7PAO - chains m and 3 of the 56 polymer chains in the assembly; structure by electron microscopy, 7.00 A resolution (low resolution: residue-level contacts below are approximate; hydrogen-bond / salt-bridge calls are withheld).

[Chain m]
Molecule: 50S ribosomal protein L17
From: Mycoplasma pneumoniae M129
UniProt: Q59547 (RL17_MYCPN); numbering as in UniProt (aligned over 1-124)
Amino-acid sequence (124 residues; row label = number of the first residue in the row):
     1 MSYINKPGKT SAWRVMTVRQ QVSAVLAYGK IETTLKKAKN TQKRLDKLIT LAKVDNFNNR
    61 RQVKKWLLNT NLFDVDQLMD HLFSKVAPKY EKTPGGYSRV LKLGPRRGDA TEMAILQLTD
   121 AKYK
Disordered / not traced: 1, 121-124

[Chain 3]
Molecule: 23S ribosomal RNA
From: Mycoplasma pneumoniae M129
Sequence (2907 nucleotides; numbered 1 to 2907; the number before each row is that of its first residue):
     1 UACAAUAAGU UACUAAGGGC UUAUGGUGGA UGCCUUGGCA CUAAUAGGCG AUGAAGGACG
    61 UGUUAACCUG CGAUAAGCUU CGGGUAGGUG GUAAGAACCU CAGAUCCGGA GAUUUCCGAA
   121 UGGAGCAAUC CGGUAGUUGG AAACAGCUAU CAUUAAUUGA UGAAUAAAUA GUCAAUUAAA
   181 GCAAUACGUG GUGAAGUGAA ACAUCUCAGU AGCCACAGGA AAAGAAAACG AAUGUGAUUC
   241 CGUGUGUAGU GGCGAGCGAA AGCGGAACAG GCCAAACUUA UCAUUAGAUA GGGGUUGUAG
   301 GGCUUGCAAU GUGGACUUGA AAACGAUAGA AGAAGCUGUU GGAAAGCAGC GCGCAAAAGG
   361 GUGAUAGCCC CGUAUUUGAA AUUGUUUUCA UACCUAGCGA GAUCCCUGAG UAGCUCGGAA
   421 AACGUUAUUU UGAGUGAAUC UGCCCAGACC AUUGGGUAAG CCUAAAUACU AAUUAGUGAC
   481 CGAUAGCGAA ACAGUACCGU GAGGGAAAGG UGAAAAGAAC CCAGAGAUGG GAGUGAAAUA
   541 GAUUCUGAAA CCAUAUGCCU ACAACGUGUC AGAGCACAUU AAUGUGUGAU GGCGUGCGUU
   601 UUGAAGUAUG AGCCGGCGAG UUAUGAUAGC AAGCGUUAGU UAACCAGGAG AUGGGGAGCU
   661 GUAGCGAAAG CGAGUUUUAA AAGAGCGUUU GUUUGUUAUU AUAGACCCGA AACGGGUUGA
   721 GCUAGUCAUG AGCAGGUUGA AGGUUGAGUA ACAUCAACUG GAGGACCGAA CCGACUCUCG
   781 UUGAAACGAU AGCGGAUGAC UUGUGAUUAG GGGUGAAAUU CCAAUCGAAA UCCGUGAUAG
   841 CUGGUUCUCG UCGAAAUAGC UUUAAGGCUA GCGUGAGAUC ACAAAUAAGU GGAGGUAAAG
   901 CUACUGAAUG UAUGAUGGCG CCACCUAGGC GUACUGAAUA CAAUUAAACU CUGAAUGCCA
   961 UUUAUUUUAU UCUCGCAGUC AGACAGUGGG GGAUAAGCUU CAUUGUCAAG AGGGGAAGAG
  1021 CCCAGAUCAU UAAAUAAGGU CCCCAAAAUA UACUAAGUGG AAAAGGAUGU GAAAGUGCUA
  1081 AAACAGCAAG GAUGUUGGCU UAGAAGCAGC CAUCGUUUAA AGAGUGCGUA ACAGCUCACU
  1141 UGUCGAGUGU UUUUGCGCCG AAGAUGUAAC GGGGCUAAGU AUAUUACCGA AUUUAUGGAU
  1201 AAGAUUUAUA UCUUGUGGUA GACGAGCGUU GUAUUGGAGU UGAAGUCAAA GCGUGAGCAU
  1261 UGGUGGAUCC AAUACAAGUG AGAAUGCCGG CAUGAGUAAC GCUUGGGAGU GAGAAUCUCC
  1321 CAAACCGAUU GACUAAGGUU UCCUGGACCA GGGUCGUCCU UCCAGGGUUA GUCUGGACCU
  1381 AAGCUGAGGC UGAAAAGCGU AGGCGAUGGA CAACAGGUUA AUAUUCCUGU ACUUACAGUU
  1441 AGACUGAUGG AGUGACAAAG AAGGUUUUCC ACCCCCAUAA UUGGAUUUGG GGAUAAAUCA
  1501 UAAGGUGGUA CAAUAGGCAA AUCCGUUGUG CAUAACAUUG AGUGAUGAUG UCGAGUGAAU
  1561 GAGUGAUCAA GUAGCGAAGG UGGUAUUAAU CAUGCUUUCA AGAAAAGCUU CUAGGGUUAA
  1621 UCUAGCUGUA ACCAGUACCG AGAACGAACA CACGUAGUCA AGGAGAGGAU CCUAAGGUUA
  1681 GCGAGUGAAC UAUAGCCAAG GAACUCUGCA AAUUAACCCC GUAAGUUAGC GAGAAGGGGU
  1741 GCUUAUGUAA AAGUAAGCCG CAGUGAAGAA CGAGGGGGGA CUGUUUAACU AAAACACAAC
  1801 UCUAUGCCAA ACCGUAAGGU GAUGUAUAUG GGGUGACACC UGCCCAGUGC UGGAAGGUUA
  1861 AAGAAGGAGG UUAGCGCAAG CGAAGCUUUU AACUGAAGCC CCAGUGAACG GCGGCCGUAA
  1921 CUAUAACGGU CCUAAGGUAG CGAAAUUCCU AGUCGGGUAA AUUCCGUCCC GCUUGAAUGG
  1981 UGUAACCAUC UCUUGACUGU CUCGGCUAUA GACUCGGUGA AAUCCAGGUA CGGGUGAAGA
  2041 CACCCGUUAG GCGCAACGGG ACGGAAAGAC CCCGUGAAGC UUUACUGUAG CUUAAUAUUG
  2101 AUCAGGACAU UAUCAUGUAG AGAAUAGGUA GGAGCAAUCG AUGCAAGUUC GCUAGGACUU
  2161 GUUGAUGCGA AAGGUGGAAU ACUACCCUUG GUUGUGUGCU GUUCUAAUUG GUAACUGUUA
  2221 UCCAGUUUCA AGACAGUGUU AGGUGGGCAG UUUGACUGGG GCGGUCGCCU CCUAAAAGGU
  2281 AACGGAGGCG UACAAAGGUA CCUUCAGUAC GGUUGGAAAU CGUAUGUAGA GUGUAAUGGU
  2341 GUAAGGGUGC UUGACUGUGA GACAUACAGG UCGAACAGGU GAGAAAUCAG GUCAUAGUGA
  2401 UCCGGUGGUC CAGUAUGGAA UGGCCAUCGC UCAACGGAUA AAAGCUACUC CGGGGAUAAC
  2461 AGGCUGAUAC UGCCCAAGAG UUCAUAUCGA CGGCAGUGUU UGGCACCUCG AUGUCGACUC
  2521 AUCUCAUCCU CGAGCUGAAG CAGGUUCGAA GGGUUCGGCU GUUCGCCGAU UAAAGAGAUA
  2581 CGUGAGUUGG GUUCAAACCG UCGUGAGACA GGUUGGUCCC UAUCUAUUGU GCCCGUAGGA
  2641 AGAUUGAAGA GUGUUGCUUC UAGUACGAGA GGACCGAAGC GAGGACACCU CUUAUGCUCC
  2701 AGUUGUAGCG CCAGCUGCAC CGCUGGGUAG UAACGUGUCU AUUAGAUAAA CGCUGAAAGC
  2761 AUCUAAGUGU GAAACUAUCU CAAAGAUUAA UCUUCCCAUU UCGCAAGAAA GUAAGAGCCG
  2821 UCAAAGACGA UGACGUUGAU AGGUUACAGG UGUAAGCAUA GUGAUAUGUU GAGCUGAGUA
  2881 AUACUAAUUG CUCGAGGACU UAUUGGA
Disordered / not traced: 1-7, 923-927, 1560-1569, 2901-2907

[How chain m and chain 3 interact]
Pairs across the interface (93; chain m residue first):
  Ser2(m) with C779(3); A1692(3)
  Tyr3(m) with A784(3); A1652(3)
  Ile4(m) with A1652(3)
  Asn5(m) with C1302(3); A2010(3)
  Lys6(m) with C1302(3); U1303(3); A2010(3); G2011(3)
  Pro7(m) with U2009(3)
  Gly8(m) with U2009(3); A2010(3)
  Lys9(m) with A1684(3); G1685(3); U2009(3); A2010(3)
  Ala12(m) with C2718(3)
  Trp13(m) with U1304(3)
  Arg14(m) with U2009(3); U2698(3)
  Met16(m) with A1323(3); A1324(3)
  Arg19(m) with U2716(3)
  Gln20(m) with G1305(3); G1306(3)
  Gln21(m) with G1305(3); G1306(3)
  Ala24(m) with G1306(3)
  Tyr28(m) with G1307(3)
  Ile31(m) with G1306(3)
  Glu32(m) with G1307(3)
  Thr33(m) with G1306(3)
  Lys36(m) with G1685(3); U1686(3)
  Lys37(m) with A1684(3); G1685(3)
  Lys39(m) with C2822(3)
  Lys43(m) with G2842(3)
  Arg44(m) with U2698(3)
  Asp46(m) with G2843(3)
  Thr50(m) with U2844(3)
  Phe57(m) with U1482(3); G1483(3); G2856(3)
  Asn58(m) with A2854(3); A2855(3)
  Arg60(m) with U1482(3)
  Arg61(m) with U1482(3); A2713(3); G2714(3); A2855(3); G2856(3)
  Gln62(m) with C2874(3)
  Lys64(m) with U1482(3); C2709(3)
  Lys65(m) with C2715(3); U2716(3)
  Asn69(m) with C1321(3); A1322(3); A1323(3)
  Thr70(m) with C1321(3)
  Asn71(m) with G1306(3); C1320(3); C1321(3)
  Thr93(m) with C2884(3)
  Pro94(m) with G2843(3); U2844(3); C2884(3)
  Gly95(m) with G2843(3); U2844(3); C2884(3)
  Gly96(m) with G2842(3); G2843(3); C2884(3); U2885(3)
  Ser98(m) with U2885(3)
  Arg99(m) with U2885(3); A2886(3)
  Val100(m) with A2886(3)
  Lys102(m) with G2820(3); U2821(3)
  Arg106(m) with A1315(3); G1683(3)
  Arg107(m) with A1314(3); A1315(3)
  Gly108(m) with A1315(3); U1316(3)
  Asp109(m) with A1315(3); G1683(3); A1684(3)
  Glu112(m) with G2820(3)
Other interface residues (no listed pair), chain m (62 interface residues in all): Ser11, Val15, Thr17, Val18, Leu35, Gln42, Lys47, Leu68, Met79, Leu101, Ala110, Thr111
Other interface residues (no listed pair), chain 3 (55 interface residues in all): A789, G1313, G1687, U1693, A2008, G2016, C2697, G2717

[Overview]
Chain m and chain 3 form an interface of 62 and 55 residues respectively.
Chain m is 50S ribosomal protein L17 and chain 3 is 23S ribosomal RNA, both from Mycoplasma pneumoniae M129;
the structure, 70S ribosome with EF-G, A*- and P/E-site tRNAs in Mycoplasma pneumoniae cells, was determined
by electron microscopy (same publication as 7OOC, 7OOD, 7P6Z, 7PAH, 7PAI, 7PAJ and 23 further entries).
